4A0X - chain A; structure by X-ray diffraction, 2.40 A resolution.

[Chain A]
Molecule: Transcription factor fapr
From: Staphylococcus aureus
Reference sequence: D6UB50 (D6UB50_STAAU); residue numbers follow UniProt; this construct covers 1-190
Sequence (190 residues; row label = number of the first residue in the row):
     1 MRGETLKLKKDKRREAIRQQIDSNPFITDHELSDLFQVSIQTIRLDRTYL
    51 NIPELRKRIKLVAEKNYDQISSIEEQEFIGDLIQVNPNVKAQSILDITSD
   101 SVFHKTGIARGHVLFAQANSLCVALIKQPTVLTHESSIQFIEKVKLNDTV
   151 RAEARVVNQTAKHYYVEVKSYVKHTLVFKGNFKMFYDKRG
Not modelled in the structure: 1-5, 190
Ion coordination: Zn2+ site 1: His-30, Asp-34; Zn2+ site 2: Glu-31, His-174; Zn2+ site 3: Glu-64, Glu-74, Glu-75, His-104; Zn2+ site 4: His-112 (together with acetate ion); Zn2+ site 5: His-134, His-163
From the paper describing this entry:
  - mutagenesis - R110A: decreased growth
  - mutagenesis - G111V/L132W: abolished growth

[Overview]
The Zn2+ site 1 is built by His-30 and Asp-34. Glu-31 and His-174 coordinate Zn2+ site 2. The paper reports
that R110A reduces growth; G111V/L132W abolish growth.
Chain A is Transcription factor fapr (Staphylococcus aureus); the structure, Structure of the global
transcription regulator FapR from Staphylococcus aureus, was determined by X-ray diffraction together with
4A0Y, 4A0Z and 4A12 from the same study.
